Entry 6XNX (electron microscopy, 2.70 A resolution); this record covers chains C and D of the 10 polymer chains in the assembly.

Chain C:
Protein: V(D)J recombination-activating protein 1
From: Mus musculus
Notes: EC 3.1.-.-, 2.3.2.27
UniProt: P15919 (RAG1_MOUSE); numbering as in UniProt (aligned over 261-1008)
Sequence (750 residues; numbered 259 to 1008; the number before each row is that of its first residue):
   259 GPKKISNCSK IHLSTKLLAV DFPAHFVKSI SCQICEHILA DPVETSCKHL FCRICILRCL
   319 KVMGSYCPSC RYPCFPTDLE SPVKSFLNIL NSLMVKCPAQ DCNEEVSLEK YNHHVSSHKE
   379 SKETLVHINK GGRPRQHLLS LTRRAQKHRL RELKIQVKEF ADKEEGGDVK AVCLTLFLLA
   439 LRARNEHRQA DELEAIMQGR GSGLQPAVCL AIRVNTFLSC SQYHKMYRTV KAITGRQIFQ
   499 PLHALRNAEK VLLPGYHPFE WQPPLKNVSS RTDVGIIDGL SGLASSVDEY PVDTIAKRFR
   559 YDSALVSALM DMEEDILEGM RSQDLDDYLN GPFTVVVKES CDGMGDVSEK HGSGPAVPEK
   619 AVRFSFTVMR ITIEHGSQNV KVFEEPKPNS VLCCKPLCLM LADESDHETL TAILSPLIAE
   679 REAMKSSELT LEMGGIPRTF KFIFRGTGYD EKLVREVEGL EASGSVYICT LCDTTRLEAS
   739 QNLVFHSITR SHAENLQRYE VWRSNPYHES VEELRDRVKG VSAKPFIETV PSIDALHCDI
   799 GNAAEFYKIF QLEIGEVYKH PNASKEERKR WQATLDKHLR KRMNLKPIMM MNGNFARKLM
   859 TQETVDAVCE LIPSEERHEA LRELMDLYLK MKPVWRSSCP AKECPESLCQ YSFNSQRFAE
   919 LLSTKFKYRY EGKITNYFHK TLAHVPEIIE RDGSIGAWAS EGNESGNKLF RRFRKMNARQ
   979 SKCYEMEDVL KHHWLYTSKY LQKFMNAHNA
Disordered / not traced: 259-459, 1008
Sequence notes: expression tag (259-260); engineered mutation Val649 (Glu in P15919), Met848 (Arg in P15919)
Bound ions: Mg2+ site 1: Gly601 (shared with 2 residues of chain x); Mg2+ site 2: Glu662, Asp708 (shared with 1 residue of chain J); Zn2+: Cys727, Cys730, His937, His942
UniProt features mapped onto this chain:
  - zinc finger: Cys290 to Arg329 (RING-type), Leu351 to Lys380 (RAG1-type)
  - DNA-binding region: Gly389 to Gln456 (NBD)
  - binding site (Zn(2+)): Cys266, His270, Cys290, Cys293, His295, Cys305, His307, Cys310, Cys313, Cys325, Cys328, Cys355, Cys360, His372, His376
  - binding site (a divalent metal cation): Asp600, Asp708, Glu962
  - site: Trp893 (Essential for DNA hairpin formation, participates in base-stacking interactions near the cleavage site)
What the authors report for this chain:
  - binding site for 12RSS integration strand DNA: Met847, Met848
  - mutagenesis - E649V/R848M: increased catalytic activity on disintegration

Chain D:
Protein: V(D)J recombination-activating protein 2
From: Mus musculus
UniProt: P21784 (RAG2_MOUSE); residue numbers follow UniProt; this construct covers 3-361
Sequence (363 residues; each row starts with the number of its first residue; numbers below 1 keep their minus sign (Gly-1 is residue -1)):
    -1 GPMALQMVTV GHNIALIQPG FSLMNFDGQV FFFGQKGWPK RSCPTGVFHF DIKQNHLKLK
    59 PAIFSKDSCY LPPLRYPATC SYKGSIDSDK HQYIIHGGKT PNNELSDKIY IMSVACKNNK
   119 KVTFRCTEKD LVGDVPEPRY GHSIDVVYSR GKSMGVLFGG RSYMPSTQRT TEKWNSVADC
   179 LPHVFLIDFE FGCATSYILP ELQDGLSFHV SIARNDTVYI LGGHSLASNI RPANLYRIRV
   239 DLPLGTPAVN CTVLPGGISV SSAILTQTNN DEFVIVGGYQ LENQKRMVCS LVSLGDNTIE
   299 ISEMETPDWT SDIKHSKIWF GSNMGNGTIF LGIPGDNKQA MSEAFYFYTL RCSEEDLSED
   359 QKI
Disordered / not traced: -1 to 0, 82-87, 337-338, 352-361
Sequence notes: expression tag (-1 to 2)
What the authors report for this chain:
  - mutagenesis - K336DEL/M339DEL: unchanged catalytic activity

Chain C / chain D interface:
Residue-residue contacts (109; chain C residue first):
  Asn525(C) - Ser164(D)  hydrogen bond (side chain-backbone)
  Asn525(C) - Arg167(D)  hydrogen bond (side chain-backbone)
  Asn525(C) - Thr168(D)
  Asn525(C) - Thr169(D)  hydrogen bond (backbone-backbone)
  Asn525(C) - Trp172(D)
  Val526(C) - Thr169(D)
  Ser527(C) - Thr168(D)
  Ser527(C) - Glu170(D)
  Val532(C) - Glu170(D)
  Ile535(C) - Glu170(D)
  Leu538(C) - Asn173(D)  hydrogen bond (backbone-side chain)
  Ser539(C) - Thr169(D)  hydrogen bond (side chain-backbone)
  Ser539(C) - Glu170(D)
  Ser539(C) - Lys171(D)
  Ser539(C) - Trp172(D)  hydrogen bond (backbone-backbone)
  Ser539(C) - Asn173(D)  hydrogen bond (backbone-backbone)
  Ser539(C) - Ser174(D)  hydrogen bond (backbone-backbone)
  Gly540(C) - Glu170(D)
  Gly540(C) - Lys171(D)
  Gly540(C) - Asn173(D)
  Gly540(C) - Ser174(D)
  Leu541(C) - Asn173(D)
  Ser544(C) - Glu280(D)  hydrogen bond
  Val545(C) - Arg229(D)
  Val545(C) - Tyr277(D)  hydrogen bond (backbone-side chain)
  Val545(C) - Glu280(D)  hydrogen bond (backbone-side chain)
  Val545(C) - Lys315(D)
  Asp546(C) - Tyr74(D)
  Asp546(C) - Arg159(D)  salt bridge
  Asp546(C) - Phe206(D)
  Asp546(C) - His222(D)  salt bridge
  Asp546(C) - Arg229(D)  salt bridge
  Asp546(C) - Ser259(D)  hydrogen bond
  Asp546(C) - Ser260(D)  hydrogen bond
  Asp546(C) - Tyr277(D)
  Glu547(C) - Tyr74(D)  hydrogen bond (backbone-side chain)
  Glu547(C) - Tyr138(D)  hydrogen bond
  Glu547(C) - Arg159(D)  salt bridge
  Glu547(C) - Val175(D)
  Glu547(C) - Phe206(D)
  Tyr548(C) - Gln16(D)  hydrogen bond
  Tyr548(C) - Pro17(D)
  Tyr548(C) - Lys34(D)  hydrogen bond
  Tyr548(C) - Arg73(D)
  Tyr548(C) - Tyr74(D)
  Pro549(C) - Pro17(D)
  Arg556(C) - Thr169(D)  hydrogen bond (side chain-backbone)
  Arg556(C) - Glu170(D)
  Arg558(C) - Glu170(D)  salt bridge
  Ala614(C) - Lys336(D)  hydrogen bond (backbone-side chain)
  Val615(C) - Lys336(D)
  Pro616(C) - Lys336(D)
  Glu617(C) - Lys336(D)
  Asp664(C) - Lys34(D)  salt bridge
  His665(C) - Trp36(D)  hydrogen bond
  His665(C) - Pro99(D)
  His665(C) - Asn100(D)  hydrogen bond
  Glu666(C) - Gln16(D)
  Glu666(C) - Lys34(D)  salt bridge
  Glu666(C) - Gly35(D)  hydrogen bond (side chain-backbone)
  Glu666(C) - Arg73(D)
  Glu666(C) - Pro99(D)
  Glu666(C) - Asn101(D)
  Thr669(C) - Pro99(D)  hydrogen bond (side chain-backbone)
  Thr669(C) - Asn100(D)
  Thr669(C) - Asn101(D)  hydrogen bond
  Ala670(C) - Asn101(D)  hydrogen bond (backbone-side chain)
  Ala670(C) - Asn173(D)  hydrogen bond (backbone-side chain)
  Ser673(C) - Trp172(D)  hydrogen bond
  Ser673(C) - Asn173(D)
  Pro674(C) - Thr169(D)
  Pro674(C) - Trp172(D)
  Ala677(C) - Thr169(D)
  Ala677(C) - Trp172(D)  hydrophobic
  Glu678(C) - Thr169(D)  hydrogen bond
  Glu719(C) - Arg39(D)
  Tyr757(C) - Trp36(D)
  Tyr757(C) - Pro70(D)
  Trp760(C) - Pro42(D)
  Trp760(C) - Tyr68(D)
  Arg761(C) - Cys67(D)
  Arg761(C) - Tyr68(D)  hydrogen bond (backbone-backbone)
  Arg761(C) - Pro70(D)
  Arg761(C) - Lys106(D)
  Arg761(C) - Tyr108(D)  hydrogen bond
  Arg761(C) - Glu126(D)  salt bridge
  Ser762(C) - Cys67(D)
  Ser762(C) - Glu126(D)
  Asn763(C) - Lys64(D)  hydrogen bond (side chain-backbone)
  Asn763(C) - Ser66(D)  hydrogen bond (side chain-backbone)
  Asn763(C) - Tyr68(D)
  His766(C) - Lys64(D)
  His766(C) - Asp65(D)
  Glu767(C) - Lys64(D)  hydrogen bond (backbone-backbone)
  Glu767(C) - Tyr68(D)
  Ser768(C) - Lys64(D)
  Ser768(C) - Tyr68(D)
  Val769(C) - Pro42(D)  hydrophobic
  Val769(C) - Tyr68(D)  hydrogen bond (backbone-side chain)
  Glu771(C) - Lys64(D)  salt bridge
  Leu772(C) - Tyr68(D)  hydrophobic
  Arg773(C) - Arg39(D)
  Ser780(C) - Trp36(D)
  Ser780(C) - Pro37(D)  hydrogen bond (side chain-backbone)
  Ala781(C) - Trp36(D)  hydrophobic
  Lys782(C) - Trp36(D)
  Lys782(C) - Asn100(D)  hydrogen bond (backbone-side chain)
  Lys782(C) - Glu102(D)  salt bridge
  Phe784(C) - Asn100(D)
Also at the interface, not in a pair above, chain C (53 interface residues in all): Gly537, Ala542, Ser543, Glu607, Ile671, Pro783
Also at the interface, not in a pair above, chain D (49 interface residues in all): Gln33, Ser63, Leu69, Thr165, Ile316

Overview:
The interface between chain C and chain D involves 53 residues on one side and 49 on the other; the contacts
include 36 hydrogen bonds and 10 salt bridges. Among the polar pairs are Asp546(C)-Arg159(D),
Asp546(C)-His222(D) and Asp546(C)-Arg229(D). From the paper: a binding site for 12RSS integration strand DNA
at Met847(C) and Met848(C); E649V/R848M of chain C increase catalytic activity on disintegration.
Chain C is V(D)J recombination-activating protein 1 and chain D is V(D)J recombination-activating protein 2,
both from Mus musculus; the structure, Structure of RAG1 (R848M/E649V)-RAG2-DNA Strand Transfer Complex
(Dynamic-Form), was determined by electron microscopy together with 6XNY and 6XNZ from the same study.
